Entry 6SGE (X-ray diffraction, 1.50 A resolution); this record covers chains A and B.

== Chain A ==
Molecule: Rho-related GTP-binding protein RhoB
Organism: Homo sapiens
UniProtKB: P62745 (RHOB_HUMAN); residue numbers follow UniProt; this construct covers 1-183
Amino-acid sequence (183 residues; each row starts with the number of its first residue):
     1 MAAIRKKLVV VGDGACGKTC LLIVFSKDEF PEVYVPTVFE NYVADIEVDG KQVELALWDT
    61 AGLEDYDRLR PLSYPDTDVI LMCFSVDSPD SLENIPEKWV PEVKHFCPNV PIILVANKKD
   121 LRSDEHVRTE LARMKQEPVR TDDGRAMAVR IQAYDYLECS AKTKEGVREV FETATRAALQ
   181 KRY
Not modelled in the structure: 1-2, 181-183
Sequence notes: engineered mutation L63 (Gln in P62745)
Curated features (UniProtKB/Swiss-Prot):
  - motif: Y34 to Y42 (Effector region)
  - binding site (GTP): G12 to T19, N117 to D120
  - modified residue: N41 (ADP-ribosylasparagine), Y154 (Phosphotyrosine)
  - glycosylation: Y34 (O-linked (GlcNAc) tyrosine), T37 (Microbial infection: O-linked (Glc) threonine)
Metal / ion sites: Mg2+ site 1: T19, T37 (together with GTP); Mg2+ site 2: D59, S73 (shared with 1 residue of chain D)
Residues lining bound ligands: GTP (guanosine-5'-triphosphate): D13, G14, A15, C16, G17, K18, T19, C20, F30, P31, Y34, V35, P36, T37, T60, A61, G62, L63, K118, D120, L121, S160, A161, K162
From the paper describing this entry:
  - conformationally variable residues (side-chain flip): H126, E130, R133
  - specificity-determining residues: R133

== Chain B ==
Molecule: Nanobody B6
Organism: Homo sapiens
UniProtKB: A0A4E0W6L3 (A0A4E0W6L3_HUMAN); the construct has insertions or renumbered stretches relative to UniProt, so the offset changes along the chain: 2-48 = UniProt 4-50; 50-110 = UniProt 51-111; 113-128 = UniProt 112-127
Amino-acid sequence (134 residues; numbered 1 to 134; the number before each row is that of its first residue):
     1 AVQLQASGGG FVQPGGSLRL SCAASGYGST IETMGWFRQA PGKEREFVSA ISRAPGPSQY
    61 YADSVKGRFT ISRDNSKNTV YLQMNSLRAE DTATYYCAPI NNRTMQDSMF LWNYWGQGTQ
   121 VTVSSAAAEN LYFQ
Not modelled in the structure: 127-134
Sequence notes: expression tag (1, 129-134); conflict Q5 (Leu7 in A0A4E0W6L3), A6 (Glu8 in A0A4E0W6L3), F11 (Leu13 in A0A4E0W6L3), 32 further conflict positions vs the reference (A0A4E0W6L3) not listed; insertion (49, 111-112)
Disulfides: C22-C97
Residues lining bound ligands: GTP (guanosine-5'-triphosphate): L111, N113, Y114
From the paper describing this entry:
  - binding site for GTP: N113

== Interface between chain A and chain B ==
Pairs across the interface (35; chain A residue first):
  G14(A) - M109(B)
  A15(A) - M109(B)
  A15(A) - L111(B)
  C16(A) - M109(B)  hydrophobic
  V33(A) - Y114(B)
  Y34(A) - Q106(B)  hydrogen bond
  Y34(A) - L111(B)  hydrophobic
  Y34(A) - Y114(B)  hydrogen bond (backbone-side chain)
  P36(A) - Q106(B)
  L63(A) - Q106(B)
  L63(A) - D107(B)
  L63(A) - S108(B)
  S85(A) - M109(B)
  D87(A) - M109(B)
  S88(A) - M109(B)
  K118(A) - M109(B)
  K118(A) - L111(B)
  H126(A) - W112(B)  hydrogen bond (side chain-backbone)
  H126(A) - W115(B)  hydrogen bond (side chain-backbone)
  H126(A) - G116(B)
  V127(A) - W112(B)  hydrophobic
  E130(A) - Y96(B)  hydrogen bond
  E130(A) - W112(B)
  E130(A) - G116(B)
  E130(A) - Q117(B)
  E130(A) - G118(B)  hydrogen bond (side chain-backbone)
  L131(A) - W112(B)
  R133(A) - T94(B)
  R133(A) - G118(B)  hydrogen bond (side chain-backbone)
  R133(A) - T119(B)
  R133(A) - Q120(B)
  M134(A) - Q39(B)
  M134(A) - T94(B)
  M134(A) - Y96(B)
  M134(A) - W112(B)  hydrophobic
Also at the interface, not in a pair above, chain A (18 interface residues in all): S91
Also at the interface, not in a pair above, chain B (18 interface residues in all): R103, F110
Interface features reported in the paper:
  - specific contacts: Y34(A)-Q106(B) (hydrogen bond), Y34(A)-Y114(B) (hydrogen bond), H126(A)-W115(B) (backbone contact), E130(A)-Y96(B), E130(A)-G118(B)
  - interface residues, chain A: R133(A)
  - interface residues, chain B: T94(B), W112(B)

== In short ==
Chain A and chain B each contribute 18 residues to their interface; the contacts include 7 hydrogen bonds.
Polar contacts include Y34(A)-Q106(B), Y34(A)-Y114(B) and H126(A)-W112(B). The authors report hydrogen bonds
between Y34(A) and Q106(B) and Y34(A) and Y114(B); a backbone contact between H126(A) and W115(B); contacts
between E130(A) and Y96(B) and E130(A) and G118(B). The paper reports a binding site for GTP at N113(B);
interface residues R133(A) and T94(B) among others.
Chain A is Rho-related GTP-binding protein RhoB and chain B is Nanobody B6, both from Homo sapiens; the
structure, Crystal structure of Human RHOB-GTP in complex with nanobody B6, was determined by X-ray
diffraction, deposited together with 6HXU.
